Entry 3G73 (X-ray diffraction, 2.21 A resolution); this record covers chains A and C of the 4 polymer chains in the assembly.

Chain A:
Name: Forkhead box protein M1
Source organism: Homo sapiens
Notes: fragment: DNA-binding domain
UniProtKB: Q08050 (FOXM1_HUMAN); residue numbers follow UniProt; this construct covers 222-360
Chain sequence (142 residues; each row starts with the number of its first residue):
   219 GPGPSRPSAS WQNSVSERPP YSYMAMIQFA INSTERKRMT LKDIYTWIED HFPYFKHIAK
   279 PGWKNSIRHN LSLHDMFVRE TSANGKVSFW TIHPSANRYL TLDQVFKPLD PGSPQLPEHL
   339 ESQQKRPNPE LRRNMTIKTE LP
Not modelled in the structure: 219-231, 322-360
Construct notes: expression tag (219-221)
Bound ions: Mg2+: Leu289, His292, Phe295
From the paper describing this entry:
  - specificity-determining residues: Asn283, Arg286, His287
  - binding site for the 21-nt DNA strand (chain C): Asn283, Ser290
  - binding site for the 21-nt DNA strand: Arg286, His287
  - self-association interface (contacts with another copy of this molecule); pairs are residue here / residue on that copy: Leu291-Leu291

Chain C:
Molecule: 21-nt DNA strand
Sequence (21 nucleotides; each row starts with the number of its first residue):
     1 AAATTGTTTA TAAACAGCCC G

Chain A / chain C interface:
Residue-residue contacts - 10 pairs, chain A then chain C:
  Arg236(A) - DT11(C)  salt bridge to the phosphate
  Ser240(A) - DT9(C)  phosphate contact
  Ser240(A) - DA10(C)  phosphate contact
  Tyr241(A) - DA10(C)  hydrogen bond to the phosphate
  Tyr241(A) - DT11(C)  hydrogen bond to the phosphate
  Lys278(A) - DA12(C)  salt bridge to the phosphate
  Asn283(A) - DA13(C)  hydrogen bond to the base
  Ser284(A) - DT11(C)  base contact
  His287(A) - DT11(C)  hydrogen bond to the base
  His287(A) - DA12(C)  hydrogen bond to the base
Interface residues without a listed pair, chain A (10 interface residues in all): Tyr239, Gly280, His292

Summary:
10 residues of chain A and 5 residues of chain C are in contact, with 5 hydrogen bonds and 2 salt bridges.
Among the polar pairs are Asn283(A)-DA13(C), His287(A)-DT11(C) and His287(A)-DA12(C). The paper reports a
binding site for the 21-nt DNA strand (chain C) at Asn283(A) and Ser290(A); a binding site for the 21-nt DNA
strand at Arg286(A) and His287(A).
Here chain A is Forkhead box protein M1 (Homo sapiens) and chain C is a 21-nt DNA strand. Entry 3G73
(Structure of the FOXM1 DNA binding) was determined by X-ray diffraction.
